PDB entry 1USY | X-ray diffraction, 2.52 A resolution | chains A and B of the 8 polymer chains in the assembly

== Chain A (and B) ==
Molecule: ATP phosphoribosyltransferase regulatory subunit
Organism: Thermotoga maritima
Notes: chain B of this document is another copy of the same molecule, construct and numbering; everything in this record applies to it too
UniProtKB: Q9X0D3 (HISZ_THEMA); residue numbers follow UniProt; this construct covers 1-275
Chain sequence (275 residues; numbered 1 to 275; the number before each row is that of its first residue):
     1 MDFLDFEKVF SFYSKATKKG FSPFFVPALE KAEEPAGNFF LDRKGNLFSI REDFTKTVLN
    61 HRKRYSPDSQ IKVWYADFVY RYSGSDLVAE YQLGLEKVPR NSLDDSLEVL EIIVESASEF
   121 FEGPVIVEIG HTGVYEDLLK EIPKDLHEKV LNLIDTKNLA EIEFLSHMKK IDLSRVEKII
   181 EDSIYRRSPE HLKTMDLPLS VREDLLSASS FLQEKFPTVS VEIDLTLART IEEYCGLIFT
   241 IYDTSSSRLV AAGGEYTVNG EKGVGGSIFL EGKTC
Ligand contacts:
  - histidine (HIS), molecule 1: Asn152, Leu153, Glu161
  - histidine (HIS), molecule 2: Lys157, Ile184, Tyr185

== Chain A / chain B interface ==
Residue-residue contacts (92):
  Met1(A) - Phe24(B)  hydrophobic
  Met1(A) - Val58(B)
  Met1(A) - His61(B)
  Met1(A) - Arg62(B)  hydrogen bond (side chain-backbone)
  Met1(A) - Tyr65(B)  hydrogen bond (backbone-side chain)
  Met1(A) - Ile71(B)  hydrophobic
  Asp2(A) - Pro23(B)
  Asp2(A) - Phe24(B)
  Asp2(A) - Phe25(B)  hydrogen bond (backbone-backbone)
  Asp2(A) - Val26(B)
  Asp2(A) - His61(B)  salt bridge
  Phe3(A) - Pro23(B)
  Leu4(A) - Pro23(B)
  Phe6(A) - Phe6(B)  hydrophobic
  Phe6(A) - Tyr13(B)  hydrophobic
  Phe6(A) - Phe25(B)  hydrophobic
  Phe6(A) - Trp74(B)  hydrophobic
  Val9(A) - Phe6(B)  hydrophobic
  Phe10(A) - Phe10(B)  hydrophobic
  Tyr13(A) - Phe6(B)  hydrophobic
  Tyr13(A) - Glu7(B)
  Pro23(A) - Asp2(B)
  Pro23(A) - Phe3(B)
  Pro23(A) - Leu4(B)
  Phe24(A) - Met1(B)
  Phe24(A) - Asp2(B)
  Phe25(A) - Asp2(B)  hydrogen bond (backbone-backbone)
  Phe25(A) - Leu4(B)  hydrophobic
  Phe25(A) - Phe6(B)  hydrophobic
  Phe25(A) - Phe78(B)
  Phe25(A) - Lys273(B)
  Val26(A) - Asp2(B)
  Val26(A) - Phe78(B)
  Pro27(A) - Phe78(B)
  Pro27(A) - Tyr80(B)
  Pro27(A) - Lys273(B)
  Ala28(A) - Tyr80(B)  hydrogen bond (backbone-side chain)
  Leu29(A) - Phe40(B)  hydrophobic
  Leu29(A) - Ile50(B)  hydrophobic
  Leu29(A) - Cys275(B)
  Glu30(A) - Cys275(B)
  Lys31(A) - Asp86(B)  salt bridge
  Lys31(A) - Cys275(B)  hydrogen bond (backbone-backbone)
  Gly37(A) - Arg43(B)
  Asn38(A) - Lys44(B)  hydrogen bond
  Phe39(A) - Leu41(B)
  Phe39(A) - Asp42(B)
  Phe39(A) - Arg43(B)
  Phe40(A) - Leu29(B)  hydrophobic
  Phe40(A) - Leu41(B)
  Phe40(A) - Asp42(B)
  Phe40(A) - Phe48(B)  hydrophobic
  Leu41(A) - Phe40(B)
  Leu41(A) - Leu41(B)  hydrogen bond (backbone-backbone)
  Asp42(A) - Phe39(B)
  Asp42(A) - Phe40(B)
  Asp42(A) - Tyr82(B)  hydrogen bond
  Arg43(A) - Gly37(B)  hydrogen bond (side chain-backbone)
  Arg43(A) - Phe39(B)
  Lys44(A) - Tyr82(B)
  Lys44(A) - Gly84(B)
  Lys44(A) - Ser85(B)
  Asn46(A) - Ser85(B)  hydrogen bond (side chain-backbone)
  Phe48(A) - Phe40(B)  hydrophobic
  Phe48(A) - Leu87(B)  hydrophobic
  Phe48(A) - Cys275(B)
  Ile50(A) - Leu29(B)  hydrophobic
  His61(A) - Met1(B)
  His61(A) - Asp2(B)  salt bridge
  Arg62(A) - Met1(B)
  Tyr65(A) - Met1(B)  hydrophobic
  Ile71(A) - Met1(B)  hydrophobic
  Trp74(A) - Phe6(B)  hydrophobic
  Phe78(A) - Phe25(B)
  Phe78(A) - Val26(B)
  Phe78(A) - Pro27(B)
  Tyr80(A) - Pro27(B)
  Tyr80(A) - Ala28(B)  hydrogen bond (side chain-backbone)
  Tyr82(A) - Asp42(B)  hydrogen bond
  Tyr82(A) - Lys44(B)
  Ser85(A) - Asn46(B)  hydrogen bond (backbone-side chain)
  Leu87(A) - Leu29(B)  hydrophobic
  Leu87(A) - Phe48(B)  hydrophobic
  Ala89(A) - Pro27(B)  hydrophobic
  Lys273(A) - Phe25(B)
  Lys273(A) - Val26(B)
  Lys273(A) - Pro27(B)
  Thr274(A) - Pro27(B)
  Cys275(A) - Pro27(B)
  Cys275(A) - Leu29(B)
  Cys275(A) - Glu30(B)
  Cys275(A) - Lys31(B)  hydrogen bond (side chain-backbone)
Interface residues without a listed pair, chain A (49 interface residues in all): Glu7, Ser22, Val58, Asp77, Gly84, Asp86, Tyr91
Interface residues without a listed pair, chain B (49 interface residues in all): Val9, Pro35, Asn38, Asp77, Ala89, Tyr91, Thr274

== Summary ==
Chain A and chain B each contribute 49 residues to their interface, with 15 hydrogen bonds and 3 salt bridges.
Among the polar pairs are Asp2(A)-His61(B), Lys31(A)-Asp86(B) and Met1(A)-Arg62(B). Chain A binds histidine.
Chain A and chain B are both ATP phosphoribosyltransferase regulatory subunit (Thermotoga maritima); the
structure, ATP phosphoribosyl transferase (HisG:HisZ) complex from Thermotoga maritima, was determined by
X-ray diffraction.
